PDB entry 6NWP | electron microscopy, 2.30 A resolution | chains A and F of the 6 polymer chains in the assembly

== Chain A (and F) ==
Protein: Microtubule-associated protein tau
From: Homo sapiens
Notes: chain F of this document is another copy of the same molecule, construct and numbering; everything in this record applies to it too
UniProtKB: P10636 (TAU_HUMAN), isoform P10636-8; residues 1-441 here = UniProt positions 1-441
Sequence (441 residues; numbered 1 to 441; the number before each row is that of its first residue):
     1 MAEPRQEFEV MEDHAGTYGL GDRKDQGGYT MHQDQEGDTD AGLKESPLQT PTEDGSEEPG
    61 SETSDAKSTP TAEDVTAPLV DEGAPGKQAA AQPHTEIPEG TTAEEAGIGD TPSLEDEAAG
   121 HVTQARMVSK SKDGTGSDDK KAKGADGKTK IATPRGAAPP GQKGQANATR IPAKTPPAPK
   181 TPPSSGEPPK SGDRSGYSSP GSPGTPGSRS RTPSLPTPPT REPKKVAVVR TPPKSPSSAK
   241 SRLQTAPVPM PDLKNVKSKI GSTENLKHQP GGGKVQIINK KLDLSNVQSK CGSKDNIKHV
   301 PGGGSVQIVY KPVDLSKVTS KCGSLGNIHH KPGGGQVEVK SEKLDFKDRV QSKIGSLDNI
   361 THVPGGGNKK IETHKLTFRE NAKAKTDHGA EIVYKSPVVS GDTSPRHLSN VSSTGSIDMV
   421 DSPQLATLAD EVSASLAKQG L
Disordered / not traced: 1-304, 380-441
Swiss-Prot annotation at these positions:
  - site (Not glycated): K24, K44, K67
  - modified residue: A2 (N-acetylalanine), Y18 (Phosphotyrosine), Y29 (Phosphotyrosine), S46 (Phosphoserine), S61 (Phosphoserine), T69 (Phosphothreonine), T71 (Phosphothreonine), T111 (Phosphothreonine), S214 (Phosphoserine)
  - glycosylation (N-linked (Glc) (glycation) lysine): K87, K383
  - cross-link: K44 (Glycyl lysine isopeptide (Lys-Gly) (interchain with G-Cter in ubiquitin))
  - natural variant: R5 (R5H: In FTD1; R5L: In PSNP1)
What the authors report for this chain:
  - contacts within the chain: S320-G365, S320-K321, G333-S356
  - self-association interface (contacts with another copy of this molecule): S324 to H329
  - conformationally variable residues (loop rearrangement, side-chain flip): P332 to G335, S341 to L344, K353 to L357

== Interface between chain A and chain F ==
Contacting residue pairs - 10 pairs, chain A then chain F:
  G323(A) - H329(F)
  S324(A) - N327(F)
  S324(A) - H329(F)
  L325(A) - N327(F)
  G326(A) - N327(F)
  N327(A) - S324(F)  hydrogen bond
  N327(A) - G326(F)
  N327(A) - N327(F)
  H329(A) - G323(F)
  H329(A) - S324(F)  hydrogen bond
Also at the interface, not in a pair above, chain F (6 interface residues in all): L325

== Summary ==
Chain A and chain F each contribute 6 residues to their interface; the contacts include 2 hydrogen bonds.
Polar pairs include N327(A)-S324(F) and H329(A)-S324(F). From the paper: conformational variability at
P332(A), S341(A) and K353(A); a self-association interface involving S324(A).
Chain A and chain F are both Microtubule-associated protein tau (Homo sapiens); the structure, Chronic
traumatic encephalopathy Type I Tau filament, was determined by electron microscopy, deposited together with
6NWQ.
